PDB entry 8K4E | electron microscopy, 3.40 A resolution | chains E and A of the 22 polymer chains in the assembly

== Chain E ==
Protein: 30S ribosomal protein S5
From: Escherichia coli K-12
Reference sequence: P0A7W1 (RS5_ECOLI); numbering as in UniProt (aligned over 1-167)
Chain sequence (167 residues; numbered 1 to 167; the number before each row is that of its first residue):
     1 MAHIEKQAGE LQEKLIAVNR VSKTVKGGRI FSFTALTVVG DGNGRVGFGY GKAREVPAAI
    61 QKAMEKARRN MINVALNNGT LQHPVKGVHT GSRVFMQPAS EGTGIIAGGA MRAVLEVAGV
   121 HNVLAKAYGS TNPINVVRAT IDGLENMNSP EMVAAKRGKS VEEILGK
Unresolved in the structure: 1-9, 166-167
Swiss-Prot annotation at these positions:
  - modified residue: Ala2 (N-acetylalanine)
  - natural variant: Arg20 (R20L: In strain: SPCR9), Val21 (V21E: In strain: SPCR7), Ser22 (S22P: In strain: SPCR13 and SPCR15), Gly104 (G104R: In strain: N-660), Arg112 (R112G: In strain: NEA-314; R112L: In strain: N-421 and D-1023; R112S: In strain: NEA-319), Glu151 (E151S: In strain: B), Glu162 to Lys167 (sequence variant, change not given here; In strain: 0-1)
  - mutagenesis: Arg20 to Arg29 (No effect on mRNA unwinding ability of the ribosome)

== Chain A ==
Molecule: 16S rRNA
From: Escherichia coli K-12
Sequence (1554 nucleotides; each row starts with the number of its first residue):
     1 AAAUUGAAGA GUUUGAUCAU GGCUCAGAUU GAACGCUGGC GGCAGGCCUA ACACAUGCAA
    61 GUCGAACGGU AACAGGAAGA AGCUUGCUUC UUUGCUGACG AGUGGCGGAC GGGUGAGUAA
   121 UGUCUGGGAA ACUGCCUGAU GGAGGGGGAU AACUACUGGA AACGGUAGCU AAUACCGCAU
   181 AACGUCGCAA GACCAAAGAG GGGGACCUUC GGGCCUCUUG CCAUCGGAUG UGCCCAGAUG
   241 GGAUUAGCUA GUAGGUGGGG UAACGGCUCA CCUAGGCGAC GAUCCCUAGC UGGUCUGAGA
   301 GGAUGACCAG CCACACUGGA ACUGAGACAC GGUCCAGACU CCUACGGGAG GCAGCAGUGG
   361 GGAAUAUUGC ACAAUGGGCG CAAGCCUGAU GCAGCCAUGC CGCGUGUAUG AAGAAGGCCU
   421 UCGGGUUGUA AAGUACUUUC AGCGGGGAGG AAGGGAGUAA AGUUAAUACC UUUGCUCAUU
   481 GACGUUACCC GCAGAAGAAG CACCGGCUAA CUCCGUGCCA GCAGCCGCGG UAAUACGGAG
   541 GGUGCAAGCG UUAAUCGGAA UUACUGGGCG UAAAGCGCAC GCAGGCGGUU UGUUAAGUCA
   601 GAUGUGAAAU CCCCGGGCUC AACCUGGGAA CUGCAUCUGA UACUGGCAAG CUUGAGUCUC
   661 GUAGAGGGGG GUAGAAUUCC AGGUGUAGCG GUGAAAUGCG UAGAGAUCUG GAGGAAUACC
   721 GGUGGCGAAG GCGGCCCCCU GGACGAAGAC UGACGCUCAG GUGCGAAAGC GUGGGGAGCA
   781 AACAGGAUUA GAUACCCUGG UAGUCCACGC CGUAAACGAU GUCGACUUGG AGGUUGUGCC
   841 CUUGAGGCGU GGCUUCCGGA GCUAACGCGU UAAGUCGACC GCCUGGGGAG UACGGCCGCA
   901 AGGUUAAAAC UCAAAUGAAU UGACGGGGGC CCGCACAAGC GGUGGAGCAU GUGGUUUAAU
   961 UCGAUGCAAC GCGAAGAACC UUACCUGGUC UUGACAUCCA CGGAAGUUUU CAGAGAUGAG
  1021 AAUGUGCCUU CGGGAACCGU GAGACAGGUG CUGCAUGGCU GUCGUCAGCU CGUGUUGUGA
  1081 AAUGUUGGGU UAAGUCCCGC AACGAGCGCA ACCCUUAUCC UUUGUUGCCA GCGGUCCGGC
  1141 CGGGAACUCA AAGGAGACUG CCAGUGAUAA ACUGGAGGAA GGUGGGGAUG ACGUCAAGUC
  1201 AUCAUGGCCC UUACGACCAG GGCUACACAC GUGCUACAAU GGCGCAUACA AAGAGAAGCG
  1261 ACCUCGCGAG AGCAAGCGGA CCUCAUAAAG UGCGUCGUAG UCCGGAUUGG AGUCUGCAAC
  1321 UCGACUCCAU GAAGUCGGAA UCGCUAGUAA UCGUGGAUCA GAAUGCCACG GUGAAUACGU
  1381 UCCCGGGCCU UGUACACACC GCCCGUCACA CCAUGGGAGU GGGUUGCAAA AGAAGUAGGU
  1441 AGCUUAACCU UCGGGAGGGC GCUUACCACU UUGUGAUUCA UGACUGGGGU GAAGUCGUAA
  1501 CAAGGUAACC GUAGGGGAAC CUGCGGUUGG AUCACCUCCU UACCUUAAAG AAGC
Unresolved in the structure: 1391-1503, 1540-1554

== Chain E / chain A interface ==
Residue-residue contacts (58):
  Asn19(E) - U17(A)  hydrogen bond to the phosphate
  Val21(E) - A16(A)  sugar contact
  Val21(E) - A1080(A)  phosphate contact
  Val21(E) - A1081(A)  phosphate contact
  Ser22(E) - G15(A)  hydrogen bond to the sugar
  Ser22(E) - A16(A)  hydrogen bond to the sugar
  Ser22(E) - A1081(A)  phosphate contact
  Lys23(E) - A1081(A)  phosphate contact
  Lys23(E) - A1082(A)  phosphate contact
  Thr24(E) - G15(A)  base contact
  Thr24(E) - U921(A)  hydrogen bond to the sugar
  Thr24(E) - G922(A)  hydrogen bond to the sugar
  Thr24(E) - A1534(A)  base contact
  Val25(E) - U921(A)  sugar contact
  Lys26(E) - A923(A)  phosphate contact
  Arg29(E) - G15(A)  hydrogen bond to the sugar
  Arg29(E) - A1534(A)  hydrogen bond to the phosphate
  Arg29(E) - C1535(A)  salt bridge to the phosphate
  Thr34(E) - A1080(A)  phosphate contact
  Tyr50(E) - G1079(A)  hydrogen bond to the phosphate
  Tyr50(E) - A1080(A)  hydrogen bond to the phosphate
  Lys52(E) - A1080(A)  salt bridge to the phosphate
  Lys52(E) - A1081(A)  salt bridge to the phosphate
  Lys62(E) - U1073(A)  phosphate contact
  Arg69(E) - G1074(A)  salt bridge to the phosphate
  His89(E) - U1078(A)  sugar contact
  Thr90(E) - A19(A)  phosphate contact
  Thr90(E) - A864(A)  sugar contact
  Phe95(E) - A7(A)  base contact
  Gln97(E) - A7(A)  hydrogen bond to the base
  Ala99(E) - G6(A)  base contact
  Ser100(E) - U5(A)  hydrogen bond to the base
  Ser100(E) - G6(A)  hydrogen bond to the base
  Thr103(E) - G6(A)  hydrogen bond to the base
  Ile106(E) - A8(A)  base contact
  Ala107(E) - A8(A)  sugar contact
  Gly108(E) - A8(A)  hydrogen bond to the sugar
  Gly108(E) - G9(A)  phosphate contact
  Arg112(E) - A8(A)  hydrogen bond to the base
  Leu124(E) - G6(A)  base contact
  Leu124(E) - A7(A)  sugar contact
  Ala125(E) - A7(A)  hydrogen bond to the sugar
  Ala125(E) - A8(A)  sugar contact
  Lys126(E) - G9(A)  salt bridge to the phosphate
  Lys126(E) - A559(A)  salt bridge to the phosphate
  Ala127(E) - G9(A)  hydrogen bond to the phosphate
  Tyr128(E) - A7(A)  base contact
  Tyr128(E) - A560(A)  hydrogen bond to the base
  Ser130(E) - A19(A)  hydrogen bond to the phosphate
  Ser130(E) - U20(A)  phosphate contact
  Thr131(E) - A10(A)  hydrogen bond to the phosphate
  Asn132(E) - C18(A)  hydrogen bond to the phosphate
  Asn132(E) - A19(A)  hydrogen bond to the phosphate
  Ile134(E) - C18(A)  phosphate contact
  Ile134(E) - U1078(A)  base contact
  Asn135(E) - A19(A)  phosphate contact
  Asn135(E) - U1078(A)  hydrogen bond to the base
  Arg138(E) - U1078(A)  hydrogen bond to the phosphate
Interface residues without a listed pair, chain E (40 interface residues in all): Arg20, Phe31, Lys66, Gly91, Arg93
Interface residues without a listed pair, chain A (30 interface residues in all): G558, U1070, G1072

== In short ==
Chain E and chain A form an interface of 40 and 30 residues respectively; the contacts include 24 hydrogen
bonds and 6 salt bridges. Polar pairs include Gln97(E)-A7(A), Ser100(E)-U5(A) and Ser100(E)-G6(A). Curated
annotation (UniProt) lists 10 mutagenesis sites on chain E.
Chain E is 30S ribosomal protein S5 and chain A is 16S rRNA, both from Escherichia coli K-12; the structure,
Cryo-EM structure of 30S ribosome with cleaved AP-mRNA bound complex-II, was determined by electron
microscopy, deposited together with 8K3O.
